4IHT - chains A and F of the 4 polymer chains in the assembly; structure by X-ray diffraction, 3.00 A resolution.

[Chain A]
Protein: HTH-type transcriptional regulator BenM
Organism: Acinetobacter sp
Reference sequence: O68014 (BENM_ACIAD); residue numbers follow UniProt; this construct covers 1-87
Amino-acid sequence (94 residues; row label = number of the first residue in the row):
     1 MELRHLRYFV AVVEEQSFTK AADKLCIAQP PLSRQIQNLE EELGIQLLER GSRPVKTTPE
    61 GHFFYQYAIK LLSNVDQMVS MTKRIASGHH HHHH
Unresolved in the structure: 90-94
Differences from the reference sequence: expression tag (88-94)
Swiss-Prot annotation at these positions:
  - DNA-binding region: Phe18 to Gln37 (H-T-H motif)

[Chain F]
Molecule: benA site 1 DNA - complement
Sequence (25 nucleotides; numbered 1 to 25; the number before each row is that of its first residue):
     1 ATAAAATACC TATGGAGTAT TTTTA

[Interface between chain A and chain F]
Contacting residue pairs (14; chain A residue first):
  Ser17(A) with DA5(F), hydrogen bond to the phosphate
  Phe18(A) with DA5(F), hydrogen bond to the phosphate; DA6(F), phosphate contact
  Thr19(A) with DA4(F), sugar contact; DA5(F), hydrogen bond to the phosphate
  Gln29(A) with DA5(F), base contact; DA6(F), hydrogen bond to the base
  Pro30(A) with DT7(F), base contact; DA8(F), base contact
  Ser33(A) with DA6(F), hydrogen bond to the phosphate
  Gln37(A) with DT7(F), phosphate contact
  Arg50(A) with DA6(F), salt bridge to the phosphate
  Arg53(A) with DA4(F), sugar contact
  Val55(A) with DA5(F), phosphate contact
Interface residues without a listed pair, chain A (11 interface residues in all): Gln16
Interface residues without a listed pair, chain F (6 interface residues in all): DA3

[Overview]
Chain A and chain F form an interface of 11 and 6 residues respectively; the contacts include 5 hydrogen bonds
and 1 salt bridge. Polar contacts include Gln29(A)-DA6(F), Ser17(A)-DA5(F) and Phe18(A)-DA5(F).
Here chain A is HTH-type transcriptional regulator BenM (Acinetobacter sp) and chain F is benA site 1 DNA -
complement. Entry 4IHT (Crystal Structure of BenM_DBD/benA site 1 DNA Complex) was determined by X-ray
diffraction (same publication as 4IHS).
